PDB entry 6VBU | electron microscopy, 3.10 A resolution | chains 8 and 9 of the 8 polymer chains in the assembly

== Chain 8 ==
Name: Bardet-Biedl syndrome 8 protein
Organism: Bos taurus
UniProtKB: F1N4X0 (F1N4X0_BOVIN); residue numbers follow UniProt; this construct covers 1-501
Sequence (501 residues; numbered 1 to 501; the number before each row is that of its first residue):
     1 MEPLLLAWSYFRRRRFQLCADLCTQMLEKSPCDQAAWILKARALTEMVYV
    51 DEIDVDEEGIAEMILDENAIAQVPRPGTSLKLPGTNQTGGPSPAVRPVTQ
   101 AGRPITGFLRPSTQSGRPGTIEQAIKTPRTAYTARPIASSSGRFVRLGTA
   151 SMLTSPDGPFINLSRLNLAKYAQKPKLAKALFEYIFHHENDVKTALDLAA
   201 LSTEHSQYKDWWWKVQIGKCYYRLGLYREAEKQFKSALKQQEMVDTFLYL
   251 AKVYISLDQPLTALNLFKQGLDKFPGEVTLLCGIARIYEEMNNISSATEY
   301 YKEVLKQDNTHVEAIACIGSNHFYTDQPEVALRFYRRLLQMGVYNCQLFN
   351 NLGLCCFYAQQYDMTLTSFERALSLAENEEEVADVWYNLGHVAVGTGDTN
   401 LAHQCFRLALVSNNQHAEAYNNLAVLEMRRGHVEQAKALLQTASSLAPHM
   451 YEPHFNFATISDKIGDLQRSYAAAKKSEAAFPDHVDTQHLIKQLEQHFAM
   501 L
Disordered / not traced: 82-89, 142-157, 500-501

== Chain 9 ==
Name: Bardet-Biedl syndrome 9
Organism: Bos taurus
UniProtKB: E1BHJ5 (E1BHJ5_BOVIN); residues 1-887 here = UniProt positions 1-887
Sequence (887 residues; numbered 1 to 887; the number before each row is that of its first residue):
     1 MSLFKARDWWSTVLGDKEEFDQGCLCLADVDNTGNGQDKIIVGSFMGYLR
    51 IFNPHPVKTGDGAQAEDLLLEVHLRDPILQVEVGKFVSGTEMLHLAVLHS
   101 RKLCVYSVSGTLGNVEHGNQYQIKLMYEHNLQRTACNMTYGSFGGVKGRD
   151 LICIQSVDGMLMVFEQESYAFGRFLPGSLLPGPLAYSSRTDSFITVSSCH
   201 QVESYKYQVLAFATDADKRQETEQQKHGSGKRLVVDWTLNIGEQAIDICI
   251 VSFIQSASSVFVLGERNFFCLKDNGQIQFMKKLDYSPSCFLPYCSVSEGT
   301 INTLIGNHNNMLHIYQDVTLKWATQLPHVPVAVRVGCLHDLKGVIVTLSD
   351 DGHLQCSYLGTDPSLFQAPKVESRELNYDELDMELKELQKVIKNVNKSQD
   401 VWPLTEREDDLKVSAMVSPNFDSVSQATDVEVGADLVPSVTVKVTLKNRV
   451 ALQKIKLSIYVQPPLVLTGDQFTFEFMAPEMTRTVGFSVYLKGSYSPPEL
   501 EGNAVVSYSRPTERNPDGIPRVSQCKFRLPLKLVCLPGQPSKTASHKLTI
   551 DTNKSPVSLLSLFPGFAKQSEDDQVNVMGFRFLGGSQVTLLASKTSQRYR
   601 IQSEQFEDLWLITNELIIRLQEYFEKQGIKDFTCSFSGSVPLEEYFELID
   651 HHFELRINGEKLEELLSERAVQFRAIQRRLLTRFKDKTPAPLQHLDTLLD
   701 GTYKQVIALADAVEENQDNLFQSFTRLKSATHLVILLIGLWQKLSADQIA
   751 ILEAAFLPLQQDTQELGWEETVDAALSHLLKTCLSKSSKEQALNLNSQLG
   801 IPKDTSQLKKHITLFCDRLAKGGRLCLSTDAAAPQTMVMPGGCATIPESD
   851 LEGRSIDQDSSELFTNHKHLMVETPVPEVSPLQGVTE
Disordered / not traced: 1, 57-62, 214-233, 398-409, 421-438, 568-574, 829-887

== Interface between chain 8 and chain 9 ==
Contacting residue pairs (78):
  Met-1(8) / Pro-77(9)  hydrophobic
  Glu-2(8) / Arg-101(9)  salt bridge
  Glu-2(8) / Thr-134(9)  hydrogen bond
  Leu-5(8) / Leu-79(9)  hydrophobic
  Leu-5(8) / Ser-100(9)
  Leu-5(8) / Ala-135(9)
  Leu-5(8) / Cys-136(9)  hydrophobic
  Leu-6(8) / Glu-19(9)
  Trp-8(8) / Cys-136(9)  hydrophobic
  Trp-8(8) / Asn-137(9)
  Trp-8(8) / Pro-181(9)  hydrogen bond (side chain-backbone)
  Tyr-10(8) / Glu-19(9)  hydrogen bond
  Arg-12(8) / Asp-21(9)  salt bridge
  Arg-12(8) / Gln-22(9)
  Arg-12(8) / Ile-246(9)
  Arg-13(8) / Glu-19(9)  salt bridge
  Arg-13(8) / Phe-20(9)
  Arg-13(8) / Asp-21(9)  salt bridge
  Arg-13(8) / Phe-45(9)
  Arg-13(8) / His-308(9)
  Arg-13(8) / Asp-350(9)  salt bridge
  Arg-14(8) / Ser-286(9)
  Arg-14(8) / His-308(9)
  Arg-15(8) / Asp-350(9)  salt bridge
  Gln-34(8) / Leu-179(9)
  Ala-35(8) / Leu-179(9)  hydrophobic
  Ala-35(8) / Leu-180(9)
  Ile-38(8) / Leu-179(9)  hydrophobic
  Ile-38(8) / Leu-180(9)  hydrophobic
  Arg-42(8) / Glu-265(9)  salt bridge
  Glu-46(8) / Glu-265(9)
  Ile-64(8) / Arg-678(9)
  Leu-65(8) / Arg-674(9)
  Leu-65(8) / Arg-678(9)
  Ile-121(8) / Arg-674(9)
  Lys-176(8) / Ser-198(9)
  Leu-177(8) / Leu-179(9)  hydrophobic
  Lys-179(8) / Cys-199(9)
  Lys-179(8) / His-200(9)
  Lys-179(8) / Asn-240(9)
  Glu-183(8) / Arg-266(9)  salt bridge
  Asp-210(8) / Asn-240(9)
  Trp-211(8) / Asn-240(9)  hydrogen bond (side chain-backbone)
  Trp-211(8) / Gly-242(9)
  Trp-212(8) / Asn-240(9)
  Trp-212(8) / Gly-242(9)  hydrogen bond (side chain-backbone)
  Glu-229(8) / Lys-687(9)  salt bridge
  Gln-241(8) / Leu-239(9)
  Gln-241(8) / Asn-240(9)
  Met-243(8) / Asn-240(9)
  Met-243(8) / Ile-277(9)  hydrophobic
  Val-244(8) / Met-280(9)  hydrophobic
  Asp-245(8) / Asn-267(9)
  Asp-245(8) / Lys-282(9)  salt bridge
  Phe-274(8) / Met-280(9)  hydrophobic
  Glu-277(8) / Met-280(9)
  Glu-277(8) / Lys-281(9)
  Glu-277(8) / Lys-282(9)  hydrogen bond (side chain-backbone)
  Gln-307(8) / Thr-319(9)
  Gln-307(8) / Leu-320(9)  hydrogen bond (backbone-backbone)
  Asp-308(8) / Leu-320(9)
  Thr-310(8) / Leu-320(9)
  Thr-310(8) / Ala-323(9)
  Arg-336(8) / Phe-366(9)
  Arg-337(8) / Phe-4(9)
  Gln-340(8) / Phe-4(9)
  Gln-340(8) / Gln-325(9)  hydrogen bond (backbone-side chain)
  Gln-340(8) / Phe-366(9)
  Met-341(8) / Phe-4(9)  hydrophobic
  Met-341(8) / Met-311(9)
  Met-341(8) / Ala-323(9)
  Met-341(8) / Gln-325(9)
  Gly-342(8) / Gln-325(9)
  Asp-363(8) / Gln-367(9)
  Asp-363(8) / Ala-368(9)  hydrogen bond (side chain-backbone)
  Met-364(8) / Phe-366(9)
  Met-364(8) / Gln-367(9)
  Met-364(8) / Ala-368(9)
Interface residues without a listed pair, chain 8 (57 interface residues in all): Leu-4, Ser-9, Phe-11, Leu-39, Tyr-49, Asp-51, Ile-53, Asn-68, Pro-175, Gly-225, Leu-226, Leu-248, Val-278, Thr-279, Gln-404
Interface residues without a listed pair, chain 9 (57 interface residues in all): Leu-3, Val-157, Ser-178, Gly-182, Ile-241, Phe-269, Asp-284, His-313, Val-318, Thr-324, Ile-392, Lys-685

== Overview ==
Chain 8 and chain 9 each contribute 57 residues to their interface; the contacts include 9 hydrogen bonds and
10 salt bridges. Polar pairs include Glu-2(8)/Arg-101(9), Arg-12(8)/Asp-21(9) and Arg-13(8)/Glu-19(9).
Chain 8 is Bardet-Biedl syndrome 8 protein and chain 9 is Bardet-Biedl syndrome 9, both from Bos taurus; the
structure, Structure of the bovine BBSome complex, was determined by electron microscopy, deposited together
with 6VBV.
